7VAT - chains B and D of the 12 polymer chains in the assembly; structure by electron microscopy, 3.20 A resolution.

Chain B:
Molecule: V-type ATP synthase alpha chain
Organism: Thermus thermophilus HB8
Notes: EC 7.1.2.2
UniProt: Q56403 (VATA_THET8); residues 1-578 here = UniProt positions 1-578
Sequence (578 residues; numbered 1 to 578; the number before each row is that of its first residue):
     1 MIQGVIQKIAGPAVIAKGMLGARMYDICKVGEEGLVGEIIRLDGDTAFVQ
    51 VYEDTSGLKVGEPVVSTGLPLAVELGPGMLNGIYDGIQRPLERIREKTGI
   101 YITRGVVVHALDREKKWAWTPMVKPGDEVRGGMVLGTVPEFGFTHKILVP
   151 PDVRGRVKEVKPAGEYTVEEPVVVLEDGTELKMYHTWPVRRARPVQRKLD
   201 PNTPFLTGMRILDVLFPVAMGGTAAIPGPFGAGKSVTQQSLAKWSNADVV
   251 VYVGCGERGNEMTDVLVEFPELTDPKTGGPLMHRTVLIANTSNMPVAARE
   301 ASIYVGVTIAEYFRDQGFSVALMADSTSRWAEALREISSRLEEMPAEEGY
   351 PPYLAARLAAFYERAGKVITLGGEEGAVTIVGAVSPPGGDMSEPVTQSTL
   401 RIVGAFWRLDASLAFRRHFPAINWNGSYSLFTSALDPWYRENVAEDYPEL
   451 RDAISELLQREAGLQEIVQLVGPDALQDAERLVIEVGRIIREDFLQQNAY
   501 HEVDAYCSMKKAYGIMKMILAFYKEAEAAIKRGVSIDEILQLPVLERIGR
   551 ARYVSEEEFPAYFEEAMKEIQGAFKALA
Disordered / not traced: 33
Sequence notes: conflict A232 (Ser in Q56403), S235 (Thr in Q56403)

Chain D:
Molecule: V-type ATP synthase beta chain
Organism: Thermus thermophilus HB8
UniProt: Q56404 (VATB_THET8); residues 1-478 here = UniProt positions 1-478
Sequence (478 residues; each row starts with the number of its first residue):
     1 MDLLKKEYTGITYISGPLLFVENAKDLAYGAIVDIKDGTGRVRGGQVIEV
    51 SEEYAVIQVFEETTGLDLATTSVSLVEDVARLGVSKEMLGRRFNGIGKPI
   101 DGLPPITPEKRLPITGLPLNPVARRKPEQFIQTGISTIDVMNTLVRGQKL
   151 PIFSGSGLPANEIAAQIARQATVRPDLSGEGEKEEPFAVVFAAMGITQRE
   201 LSYFIQEFERTGALSRSVLFLNKADDPTIERILTPRMALTVAEYLAFEHD
   251 YHVLVILTDMTNYCEALREIGAAREEIPGRRGYPGYMYTDLATIYERAGV
   301 VEGKKGSVTQIPILSMPDDDRTHPIPDLTGYITEGQIQLSRELHRKGIYP
   351 PIDPLPSLSRLMNNGVGKGKTREDHKQVSDQLYSAYANGVDIRKLVAIIG
   401 EDALTENDRRYLQFADAFERFFINQGQQNRSIEESLQIAWALLSMLPQGE
   451 LKRISKDHIGKYYGQKLEEIWGAPQALD
Disordered / not traced: 1-4, 475-478

Interface between chain B and chain D:
Residue-residue contacts - 72 pairs, chain B then chain D:
  Q7(B) - S51(D)
  Q7(B) - E52(D)  hydrogen bond
  K8(B) - E49(D)  salt bridge
  K8(B) - V50(D)
  K8(B) - S51(D)
  I9(B) - E49(D)
  I9(B) - V50(D)  hydrogen bond (backbone-backbone)
  G11(B) - Y29(D)  hydrogen bond (backbone-side chain)
  K17(B) - E52(D)  salt bridge
  T55(B) - Y29(D)
  S56(B) - Y29(D)
  G57(B) - A28(D)
  G57(B) - Y29(D)  hydrogen bond (backbone-backbone)
  L58(B) - A28(D)
  L58(B) - Y29(D)  hydrogen bond (backbone-backbone)
  K59(B) - D26(D)
  K59(B) - A28(D)
  V60(B) - V50(D)  hydrophobic
  L91(B) - N120(D)  hydrogen bond (backbone-side chain)
  L91(B) - V122(D)  hydrophobic
  I94(B) - N120(D)
  R95(B) - N120(D)
  R95(B) - A123(D)
  R95(B) - E302(D)
  I100(B) - L119(D)
  I100(B) - N120(D)  hydrogen bond (backbone-backbone)
  I100(B) - V301(D)  hydrophobic
  Y101(B) - L117(D)
  Y101(B) - P118(D)
  Y101(B) - E243(D)
  Y101(B) - F247(D)
  I102(B) - P118(D)  hydrogen bond (backbone-backbone)
  I102(B) - N120(D)
  T103(B) - L117(D)
  F230(B) - R360(D)
  R258(B) - I332(D)
  R258(B) - T333(D)  hydrogen bond (side chain-backbone)
  R258(B) - R360(D)
  G259(B) - E296(D)  hydrogen bond (backbone-side chain)
  N260(B) - P127(D)
  N260(B) - G147(D)
  N260(B) - E334(D)  hydrogen bond
  N260(B) - L361(D)
  E261(B) - R360(D)  salt bridge
  T263(B) - R124(D)
  T263(B) - R125(D)
  D264(B) - K126(D)  salt bridge
  L266(B) - P121(D)
  S292(B) - Y288(D)
  S292(B) - A292(D)
  S292(B) - E296(D)
  N293(B) - P118(D)
  N293(B) - A292(D)
  N293(B) - E296(D)
  R299(B) - Y288(D)
  R299(B) - T289(D)
  S328(B) - Y331(D)
  R329(B) - Y288(D)
  R329(B) - Y331(D)  hydrogen bond (side chain-backbone)
  E332(B) - Y288(D)
  R335(B) - R280(D)
  E336(B) - G285(D)
  E336(B) - Y286(D)
  E336(B) - T289(D)  hydrogen bond
  S339(B) - G285(D)
  R340(B) - Y286(D)
  E342(B) - I277(D)
  E348(B) - R280(D)
  S385(B) - Y331(D)
  P387(B) - D327(D)
  P387(B) - Y331(D)  hydrophobic
  R417(B) - R453(D)
Other interface residues (no listed pair), chain B (51 interface residues in all): A10, D54, I83, G99, G256, V267, T291, M294, G349, F415
Other interface residues (no listed pair), chain D (47 interface residues in all): K25, I48, V79, T115, K149, T293, G330, L358

Overview:
51 residues of chain B face 47 of chain D across their interface; the contacts include 13 hydrogen bonds and 4
salt bridges. Polar pairs include K8(B)-E49(D), K17(B)-E52(D) and E261(B)-R360(D).
Chain B is V-type ATP synthase alpha chain and chain D is V-type ATP synthase beta chain, both from Thermus
thermophilus HB8; the structure, V1EG of V/A-ATPase from Thermus thermophilus at low ATP concentration,
state2-1, was determined by electron microscopy (same publication as 7VAI, 7VAJ, 7VAK, 7VAL, 7VAM, 7VAN and 11
further entries).
